PDB entry 6L9L | X-ray diffraction, 2.40 A resolution | chains C and B of the 4 polymer chains in the assembly

Chain C:
Name: T Cell Receptor
Organism: Homo sapiens
Amino-acid sequence (198 residues; numbered 1 to 198; the number before each row is that of its first residue):
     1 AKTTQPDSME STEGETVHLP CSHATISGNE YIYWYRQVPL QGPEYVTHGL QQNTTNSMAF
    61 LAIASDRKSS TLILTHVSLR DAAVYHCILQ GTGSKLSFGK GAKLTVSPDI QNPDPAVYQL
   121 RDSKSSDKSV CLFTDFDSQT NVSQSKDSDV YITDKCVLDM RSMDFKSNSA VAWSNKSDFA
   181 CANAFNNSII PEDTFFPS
Disulfide bonds: Cys21-Cys87, Cys131-Cys181

Chain B:
Name: Ser-pro-ser-tyr-ala-tyr-his-gln-phe
Organism: Homo sapiens
Amino-acid sequence (9 residues; row label = number of the first residue in the row):
     1 SPSYAYHQF

Interface between chain C and chain B:
Pairs across the interface (10; chain C residue first):
  Asn29(C) with Ser3(B); Tyr4(B), hydrogen bond (side chain-backbone); Tyr6(B)
  Tyr31(C) with Tyr6(B); His7(B), hydrogen bond
  Tyr33(C) with Tyr6(B)
  Gln90(C) with Tyr6(B)
  Gly91(C) with Tyr6(B)
  Thr92(C) with Tyr4(B)
  Gly93(C) with Tyr4(B), hydrogen bond (backbone-side chain)
Also at the interface, not in a pair above, chain B (5 interface residues in all): Pro2

Summary:
Chain C and chain B form an interface of 7 and 5 residues respectively, with 3 hydrogen bonds. Polar contacts
include Asn29(C)-Tyr4(B), Tyr31(C)-His7(B) and Gly93(C)-Tyr4(B).
Here chain C is T Cell Receptor and chain B is Ser-pro-ser-tyr-ala-tyr-his-gln-phe, both from Homo sapiens.
Entry 6L9L (1D4 TCR recognition of H2-Ld a1a2 A5 Peptide Complexes) was determined by X-ray diffraction
together with 6L9K, 6L9M and 6L9N from the same study.
